8GOC - chains B and H of the 12 polymer chains in the assembly; structure by electron microscopy, 4.18 A resolution (low resolution: residue-level contacts below are approximate; hydrogen-bond / salt-bridge calls are withheld).

== Chain B ==
Protein: Beta-arrestin-2
Organism: Bos taurus
Reference sequence: P32120 (ARRB2_BOVIN); numbering as in UniProt (aligned over 1-420)
Chain sequence (420 residues; numbered 1 to 420; the number before each row is that of its first residue):
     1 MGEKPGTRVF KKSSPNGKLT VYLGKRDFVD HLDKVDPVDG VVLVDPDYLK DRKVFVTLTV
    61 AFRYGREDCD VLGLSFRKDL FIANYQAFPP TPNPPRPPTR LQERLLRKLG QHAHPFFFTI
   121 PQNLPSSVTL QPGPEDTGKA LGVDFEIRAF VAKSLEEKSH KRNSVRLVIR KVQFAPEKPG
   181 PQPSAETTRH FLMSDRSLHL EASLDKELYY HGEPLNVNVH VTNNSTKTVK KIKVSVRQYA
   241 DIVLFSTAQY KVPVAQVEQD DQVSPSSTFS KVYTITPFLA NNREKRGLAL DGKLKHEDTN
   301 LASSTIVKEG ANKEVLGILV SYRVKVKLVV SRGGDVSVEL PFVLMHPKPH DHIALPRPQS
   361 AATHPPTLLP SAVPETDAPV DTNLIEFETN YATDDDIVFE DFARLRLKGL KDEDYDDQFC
Not modelled in the structure: 1-6, 351-420
Construct notes: engineered mutation Gly-17 (Cys in P32120), Val-60 (Cys in P32120), Cys-69 (Leu in P32120), Ser-126 (Cys in P32120), Leu-141 (Cys in P32120), Val-151 (Cys in P32120), Val-243 (Cys in P32120), Val-252 (Cys in P32120), Ser-270 (Cys in P32120), Phe-278 (Leu in P32120), Ala-280 (Ser in P32120)
UniProt features mapped onto this chain:
  - motif: Asp-396 to Arg-406 ([DE]-X(1,2)-F-X-X-[FL]-X-X-X-R motif)
  - modified residue: Tyr-48 (Phosphotyrosine), Pro-176 (Hydroxyproline), Pro-181 (Hydroxyproline), Ser-360 (Phosphoserine), Thr-393 (Phosphothreonine)
  - mutagenesis: Lys-233 (K233Q: Abolishes phosphoinositide binding and ADRB2 internalization; when associated with Q-237 and Q-251), Arg-237 (R237Q: Abolishes phosphoinositide binding and ADRB2 internalization; when associated with Q-233 and Q-251), Lys-251 (K251Q: Abolishes phosphoinositide binding and ADRB2 internalization; when associated with Q-233 and Q-237), Lys-285 to Arg-286 (Lowers self-association; impairs interaction with ADRB2, MAPK1 and MAPK3; no effect on interaction with MAPK10), Lys-295 (K295A: Impairs interaction with ADRB2, MAPK1 AND MAPK3; no effect on interaction with MAPK10), Leu-384 to Ile-385 (Greatly reduces interaction with clathrin; when associated with A-387), Glu-386 (E386K: Abolishes interaction with clathrin; when associated with K-377), Phe-387 (F387A: Greatly reduces interaction with clathrin; when associated with 384-A-A-385), Glu-388 (E388K: Abolishes interaction with clathrin; when associated with K-375)
Reported in the primary citation:
  - mutagenesis - L278F/S280A: increased binding to Fab30

== Chain H ==
Protein: Fab30 Heavy Chain
Organism: Mus musculus
Chain sequence (237 residues; each row starts with the number of its first residue):
     1 EISEVQLVES GGGLVQPGGS LRLSCAASGF NVYSSSIHWV RQAPGKGLEW VASISSYYGY
    61 TYYADSVKGR FTISADTSKN TAYLQMNSLR AEDTAVYYCA RSRQFWYSGL DYWGQGTLVT
   121 VSSASTKGPS VFPLAPSSKS TSGGTAALGC LVKDYFPEPV TVSWNSGALT SGVHTFPAVL
   181 QSSGLYSLSS VVTVPSSSLG TQTYICNVNH KPSNTKVDKK VEPKSCDKTH HHHHHHH
Not modelled in the structure: 1-4, 137-145, 198-205, 224-237
Cystine bridges: Cys-25/Cys-99, Cys-150/Cys-206

== How chain B and chain H interact ==
Contacting residue pairs (23; chain B residue first):
  His-211(B) with Ser-34(H); Phe-105(H)
  Gly-212(B) with Tyr-33(H); Ser-34(H)
  Glu-213(B) with Asn-31(H)
  Pro-214(B) with Asn-31(H)
  Thr-276(B) with Tyr-33(H)
  Pro-277(B) with Tyr-57(H)
  Phe-278(B) with Tyr-33(H); Tyr-57(H)
  Ala-280(B) with Ser-56(H); Tyr-57(H); Tyr-58(H); Gly-59(H)
  Arg-283(B) with Tyr-58(H)
  Asp-298(B) with Tyr-58(H); Tyr-60(H)
  Thr-299(B) with Tyr-58(H)
  Asn-300(B) with Tyr-57(H); Tyr-58(H); Phe-105(H)
  Leu-301(B) with Tyr-57(H)
  His-346(B) with Trp-106(H)
Other interface residues (no listed pair), chain B (15 interface residues in all): Leu-279

== Summary ==
The interface between chain B and chain H involves 15 residues on one side and 10 on the other. Curated
annotation (UniProt) lists 11 mutagenesis sites on chain B. The paper reports that L278F/S280A of chain B
increase binding to Fab30.
Chain B is Beta-arrestin-2 (Bos taurus) and chain H is Fab30 Heavy Chain (Mus musculus); the structure,
Structure of beta-arrestin2 in complex with a phosphopeptide corresponding to the human Vasopressin V2
receptor, V2R, was determined by electron microscopy (same publication as 8GO8, 8GOO, 8GP3, 8I0N, 8I0Q, 8I0Z
and 8I10).
